Entry 7TFK (electron microscopy, 3.25 A resolution); this record covers chains A and E of the 9 polymer chains in the assembly.

[Chain A]
Molecule: Replication factor C subunit 1
From: Saccharomyces cerevisiae
Reference sequence: P38630 (RFC1_YEAST); residues 1-861 here = UniProt positions 1-861
Amino-acid sequence (861 residues; each row starts with the number of its first residue):
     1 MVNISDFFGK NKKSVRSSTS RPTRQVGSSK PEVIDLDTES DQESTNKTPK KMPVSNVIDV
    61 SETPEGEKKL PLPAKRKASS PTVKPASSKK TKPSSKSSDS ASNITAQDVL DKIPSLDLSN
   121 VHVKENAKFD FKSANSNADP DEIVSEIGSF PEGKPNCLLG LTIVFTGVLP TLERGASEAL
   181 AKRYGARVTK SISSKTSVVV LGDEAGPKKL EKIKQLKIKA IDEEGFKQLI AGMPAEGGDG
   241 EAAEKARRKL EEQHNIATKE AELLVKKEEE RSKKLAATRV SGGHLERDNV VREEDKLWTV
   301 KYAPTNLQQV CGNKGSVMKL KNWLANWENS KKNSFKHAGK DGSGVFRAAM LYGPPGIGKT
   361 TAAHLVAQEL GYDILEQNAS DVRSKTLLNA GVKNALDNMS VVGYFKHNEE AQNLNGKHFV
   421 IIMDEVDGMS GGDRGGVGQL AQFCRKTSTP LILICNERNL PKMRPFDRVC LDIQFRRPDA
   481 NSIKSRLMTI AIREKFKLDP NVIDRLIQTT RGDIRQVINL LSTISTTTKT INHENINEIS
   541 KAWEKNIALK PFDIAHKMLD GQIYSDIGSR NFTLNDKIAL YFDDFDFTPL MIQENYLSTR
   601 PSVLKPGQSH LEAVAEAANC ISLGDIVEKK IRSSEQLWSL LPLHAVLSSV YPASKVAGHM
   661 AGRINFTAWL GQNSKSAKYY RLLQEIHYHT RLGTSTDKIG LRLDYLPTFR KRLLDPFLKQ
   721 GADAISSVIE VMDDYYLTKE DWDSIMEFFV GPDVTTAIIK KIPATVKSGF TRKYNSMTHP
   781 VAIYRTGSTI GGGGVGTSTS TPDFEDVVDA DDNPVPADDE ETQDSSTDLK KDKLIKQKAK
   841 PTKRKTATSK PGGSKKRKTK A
Unresolved in the structure: 1-291, 380-414, 430-435, 693-861
Ion coordination: Mg2+: Thr360, Asp424 (together with ATP-gamma-S)
Small-molecule neighbours: ATP-gamma-S (AGS; phosphothiophosphoric acid-adenylate ester): Thr299, Val300, Tyr302, Ala303, Pro304, Gln309, Val310, Cys311, Pro355, Gly356, Ile357, Gly358, Lys359, Thr360, Thr361, Asp424, Glu425, Ile454, Asn456, Arg486, Ile514, Arg515
Swiss-Prot annotation at these positions:
  - motif (Nuclear localization signal): Lys830 to Leu834, Lys855 to Lys860
  - binding site (ATP): Thr299, Cys311, Gly353 to Thr361, Asn456
  - modified residue: Thr38 (Phosphothreonine), Ser40 (Phosphoserine), Thr63 (Phosphothreonine)

[Chain E]
Molecule: Replication factor C subunit 5
From: Saccharomyces cerevisiae
Reference sequence: P38251 (RFC5_YEAST); residues 1-354 here = UniProt positions 1-354
Amino-acid sequence (354 residues; numbered 1 to 354; the number before each row is that of its first residue):
     1 MSLWVDKYRP KSLNALSHNE ELTNFLKSLS DQPRDLPHLL LYGPNGTGKK TRCMALLESI
    61 FGPGVYRLKI DVRQFVTASN RKLELNVVSS PYHLEITPSD MGNNDRIVIQ ELLKEVAQME
   121 QVDFQDSKDG LAHRYKCVII NEANSLTKDA QAALRRTMEK YSKNIRLIMV CDSMSPIIAP
   181 IKSRCLLIRC PAPSDSEIST ILSDVVTNER IQLETKDILK RIAQASNGNL RVSLLMLESM
   241 ALNNELALKS SSPIIKPDWI IVIHKLTRKI VKERSVNSLI ECRAVLYDLL AHCIPANIIL
   301 KELTFSLLDV ETLNTTNKSS IIEYSSVFDE RLSLGNKAIF HLEGFIAKVM CCLD
Unresolved in the structure: 120-132
Small-molecule neighbours:
  - ADP (adenosine-5'-diphosphate): Val5, Asp6, Tyr8, Arg9, Pro10, Leu16, Ser17, His18, Pro44, Asn45, Gly46, Thr47, Gly48, Lys49, Lys50, Thr51, Ile201, Leu230, Arg231, Leu234
  - ATP-gamma-S (AGS; phosphothiophosphoric acid-adenylate ester): Arg155, Glu159, Pro180, Arg184
Swiss-Prot annotation at these positions:
  - binding site (ATP): Val5, Ser17, Gly43 to Thr51, Arg231

[Chain A / chain E interface]
Pairs across the interface (53; chain A residue first):
  Leu590(A) - Lys337(E)
  Gln593(A) - Arg283(E)
  Gln593(A) - Tyr287(E)
  Gln593(A) - Phe340(E)
  Gln593(A) - Glu343(E)
  Glu594(A) - Arg283(E)  hydrogen bond (backbone-side chain)
  Glu594(A) - Tyr287(E)
  Tyr596(A) - Glu343(E)  hydrogen bond
  Leu597(A) - Val276(E)  hydrophobic
  Leu597(A) - Leu279(E)  hydrophobic
  Leu597(A) - Ile280(E)  hydrophobic
  Leu597(A) - Arg283(E)
  Leu597(A) - Glu343(E)
  His610(A) - Val276(E)
  Leu611(A) - Arg274(E)
  Leu611(A) - Val276(E)
  Leu611(A) - Met350(E)  hydrophobic
  Glu612(A) - Cys351(E)
  Val614(A) - Leu279(E)  hydrophobic
  Ala615(A) - Ala347(E)
  Ala615(A) - Lys348(E)
  Ala615(A) - Cys351(E)  hydrophobic
  Ala618(A) - Gly344(E)
  Asn619(A) - Phe328(E)
  Asn619(A) - Arg331(E)  hydrogen bond
  Ile621(A) - Phe340(E)  hydrophobic
  Ser622(A) - Phe328(E)
  Ser622(A) - Arg331(E)  hydrogen bond
  Ser622(A) - His341(E)
  Leu623(A) - Arg331(E)
  Asp625(A) - Asn336(E)
  Asp625(A) - Lys337(E)  hydrogen bond (side chain-backbone)
  Asp625(A) - Phe340(E)
  Asp625(A) - His341(E)  salt bridge
  Ile626(A) - Leu334(E)
  Glu628(A) - Asn336(E)  hydrogen bond
  Glu628(A) - Lys337(E)  salt bridge
  Ser634(A) - Arg106(E)  hydrogen bond
  Ser634(A) - Asp149(E)
  Trp669(A) - Lys337(E)
  Gln672(A) - Tyr287(E)  hydrogen bond (side chain-backbone)
  Gln672(A) - Asp288(E)
  Gln672(A) - Ala291(E)
  Ser676(A) - Cys293(E)
  Tyr679(A) - Ala291(E)
  Tyr679(A) - His292(E)
  Tyr679(A) - Cys293(E)  hydrophobic
  Tyr680(A) - Cys293(E)  hydrogen bond (backbone-side chain)
  Gln684(A) - Ser99(E)  hydrogen bond
  Tyr688(A) - Ile70(E)
  Tyr688(A) - Leu85(E)
  Tyr688(A) - Thr97(E)
  Leu692(A) - Leu68(E)
Also at the interface, not in a pair above, chain A (32 interface residues in all): Lys629, Ala668, Lys675, Leu683, Arg691
Also at the interface, not in a pair above, chain E (38 interface residues in all): Lys69, Asn86, Val88, Ser275, Leu290, Gly335, Ile339, Asp354

[Overview]
The interface between chain A and chain E involves 32 residues on one side and 38 on the other, with 10
hydrogen bonds and 2 salt bridges. Among the polar pairs are Asp625(A)-His341(E), Glu628(A)-Lys337(E) and
Glu594(A)-Arg283(E). Chain A binds ATP-gamma-S.
Here chain A is Replication factor C subunit 1 and chain E is Replication factor C subunit 5, both from
Saccharomyces cerevisiae. Entry 7TFK (Atomic model of S. cerevisiae clamp loader RFC bound to two DNA
molecules, one at the ...) was determined by electron microscopy together with 7TFH, 7TFI, 7TFJ and 7TFL from
the same study.
